PDB entry 5JRF | X-ray diffraction, 2.50 A resolution | chain A

# Chain A
Protein: Sodium pumping rhodopsin
Source organism: Dokdonia eikasta
UniProt: N0DKS8 (N0DKS8_9FLAO); numbering as in UniProt (aligned over 1-280)
Chain sequence (288 residues; each row starts with the number of its first residue):
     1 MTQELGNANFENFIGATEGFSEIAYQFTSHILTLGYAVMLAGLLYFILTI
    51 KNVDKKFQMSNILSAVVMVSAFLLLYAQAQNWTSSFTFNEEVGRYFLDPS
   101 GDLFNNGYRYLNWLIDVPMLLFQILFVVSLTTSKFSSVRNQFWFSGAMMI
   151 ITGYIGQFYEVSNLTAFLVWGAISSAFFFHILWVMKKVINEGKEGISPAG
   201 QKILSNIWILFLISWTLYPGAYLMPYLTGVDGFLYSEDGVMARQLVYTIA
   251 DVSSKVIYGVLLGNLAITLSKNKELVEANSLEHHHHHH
Disordered / not traced: 1-2, 271-288
Sequence notes: expression tag (281-288)
Modified / non-standard residues: Lys255 (n~6~-[(2Z,4E,6E,8E)-3,7-dimethyl-9-(2,6,6-trimethylcyclohex-1-en-1-yl)nona-2,4,6,8-tetraenyl]lysine; LYR)
Ligand contacts:
  - eicosane (LFA), molecule 1: Val38, Ala41, Gly42, Tyr45, Val256, Val260, Asn264
  - eicosane (LFA), molecule 2: Ala41, Leu44, Tyr45, Leu48, Thr49, Asn52
  - eicosane (LFA), molecule 3: Phe72, Leu73, Tyr76
  - eicosane (LFA), molecule 4: Asn105, Gly107, Tyr108, Tyr110, Leu111, Leu114, Ile150, Tyr154
  - eicosane (LFA), molecule 5: Asn163, Thr165, Ala166, Val169, Trp170, Ile173
  - eicosane (LFA), molecule 6: Phe179, His180, Trp183
  - eicosane (LFA), molecule 7: Leu182, Trp183, Lys186, Trp208, Leu212
  - eicosane (LFA), molecule 8: Val256, Ile257, Val260, Leu261, Asn264

# Overview
Chain A binds 8 copies of eicosane.
Chain A is Sodium pumping rhodopsin (Dokdonia eikasta); the structure, Crystal structure of the light-driven
sodium pump KR2 bound with iodide ions, was determined by X-ray diffraction, deposited together with 5JGP and
5JSI.
